PDB entry 4MXQ | X-ray diffraction, 2.60 A resolution | chains C and A of the 4 polymer chains in the assembly

Chain C:
Name: 42F3 alpha VmVh chimera
From: Mus musculus, Homo sapiens
Amino-acid sequence (212 residues; numbered -4 to 207; the number before each row is that of its first residue; numbers below 1 keep their minus sign (Gly-4 is residue -4)):
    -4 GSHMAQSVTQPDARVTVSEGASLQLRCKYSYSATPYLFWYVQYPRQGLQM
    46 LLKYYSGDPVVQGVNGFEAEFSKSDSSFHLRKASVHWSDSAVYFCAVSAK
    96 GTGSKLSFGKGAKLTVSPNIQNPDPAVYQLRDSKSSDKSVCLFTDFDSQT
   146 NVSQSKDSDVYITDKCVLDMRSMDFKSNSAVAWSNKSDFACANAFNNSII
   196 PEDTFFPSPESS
Not modelled in the structure: -4 to 0, 191, 201-207
Disulfides: Cys22-Cys90, Cys136-Cys186

Chain A:
Name: H-2 class I histocompatibility antigen, L-D alpha chain
From: Mus musculus
Reference sequence: P01897 (HA1L_MOUSE); residues 1-179 here correspond to UniProt positions 25-203 (UniProt number = residue number + 24)
Amino-acid sequence (180 residues; each row starts with the number of its first residue; numbering starts at 0):
     0 MGPHSMRYYETATSRRGLGEPRYTSVGYVDDKEFVRFDSDAENPRYEPQV
    50 PWMEQEGPEYWERITQIAKGQEQWFRVNLRTLLGYYNQSAGGTHTLQWMY
   100 GCDVGSDGRLLRGYEQFAYDGCDYIALNEDLRTWTAADMAAQITRRKWEQ
   150 AGAAEYYRAYLEGECVEWLHRYLKNGNATL
Not modelled in the structure: 0-1, 176-179
Disulfides: Cys101-Cys164
Construct notes: initiating methionine (0); engineered mutation Tyr8 (Phe32 in P01897), Thr12 (Val36 in P01897), Arg15 (Pro39 in P01897), Thr23 (Ile47 in P01897), Asp30 (Asn54 in P01897), Val49 (Ala73 in P01897), Arg131 (Lys155 in P01897)
Curated features (UniProtKB/Swiss-Prot):
  - glycosylation (N-linked (GlcNAc...) asparagine): Asn86, Asn176

How chain C and chain A interact:
Contacting residue pairs (12):
  Tyr31(C) - Tyr155(A)
  Lys48(C) - Ala150(A)
  Tyr49(C) - Glu154(A)
  Tyr50(C) - Ala150(A)
  Tyr50(C) - Gly151(A)
  Tyr50(C) - Glu154(A)  hydrogen bond (backbone-side chain)
  Tyr50(C) - Tyr155(A)  hydrophobic
  Tyr50(C) - Ala158(A)
  Ser51(C) - Glu154(A)  hydrogen bond (side chain-backbone)
  Ser51(C) - Arg157(A)
  Ser51(C) - Ala158(A)  hydrogen bond (side chain-backbone)
  Lys95(C) - Glu163(A)  salt bridge
Other interface residues (no listed pair), chain A (8 interface residues in all): Gln149
From the paper, about this interface:
  - residue pairs: Tyr31(C)-Tyr155(A), Tyr50(C)-Tyr155(A), Ser51(C)-Glu154(A) (hydrogen bond)

Overview:
6 residues of chain C face 8 of chain A across their interface; the contacts include 3 hydrogen bonds and 1
salt bridge. Among the polar pairs are Lys95(C)-Glu163(A), Tyr50(C)-Glu154(A) and Ser51(C)-Glu154(A). The
paper describes contacts between Tyr31(C) and Tyr155(A) and Tyr50(C) and Tyr155(A); a hydrogen bond between
Ser51(C) and Glu154(A).
Here chain C is 42F3 alpha VmVh chimera (Mus musculus, Homo sapiens) and chain A is H-2 class I
histocompatibility antigen, L-D alpha chain (Mus musculus). Entry 4MXQ (42F3 TCR pCPC5/H-2Ld Complex) was
determined by X-ray diffraction (same publication as 4MVB, 4N0C, 4N5E and 4MS8).
